2PMN - chain X; structure by X-ray diffraction, 2.80 A resolution.

# Chain X
Protein: Ser/Thr protein kinase, putative
Source organism: Plasmodium falciparum
UniProtKB: Q7YTF7 (Q7YTF7_PLAF7); residues 1-343 here = UniProt positions 1-343
Sequence (348 residues; numbered -4 to 343; the number before each row is that of its first residue; numbers below 1 keep their minus sign (Gly-4 is residue -4)):
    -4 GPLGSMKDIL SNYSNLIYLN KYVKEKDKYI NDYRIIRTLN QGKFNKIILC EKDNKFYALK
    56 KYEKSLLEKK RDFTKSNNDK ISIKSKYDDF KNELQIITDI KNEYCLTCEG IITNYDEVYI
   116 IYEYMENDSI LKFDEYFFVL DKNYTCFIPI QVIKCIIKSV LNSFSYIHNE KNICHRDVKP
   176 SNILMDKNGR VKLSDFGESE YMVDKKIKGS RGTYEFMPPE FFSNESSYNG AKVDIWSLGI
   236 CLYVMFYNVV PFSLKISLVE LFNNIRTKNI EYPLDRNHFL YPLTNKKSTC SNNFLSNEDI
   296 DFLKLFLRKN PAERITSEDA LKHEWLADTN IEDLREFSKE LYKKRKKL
Not modelled in the structure: 280-287
Differences from the reference sequence: expression tag (-4 to 0)
Ligand contacts: K51 (4-(6-{[(1S)-1-(hydroxymethyl)-2-methylpropyl]amino}imidazo[1,2-b]pyridazin-3-yl)benzonitrile): Leu34, Asn35, Ile42, Ala53, Lys55, Leu101, Tyr117, Glu118, Tyr119, Met120, Asp123, Ser124, Ser176, Leu179, Ser189, Asp190

# Overview
Ligands of chain X: compound K51.
Chain X is Ser/Thr protein kinase, putative (Plasmodium falciparum); the structure, Crystal structure of PfPK7
in complex with an ATP-site inhibitor, was determined by X-ray diffraction (same publication as 2PMO).
